1G35 - chains A and B; structure by X-ray diffraction, 1.80 A resolution.

[Chain A (and B)]
Protein: HIV-1 protease
From: Human immunodeficiency virus 1
Notes: EC 3.4.23.16; chain B of this document is another copy of the same molecule, construct and numbering; everything in this record applies to it too
Reference sequence: P03368 (POL_HV1PV); residues 1-99 here correspond to UniProt positions 69-167 (UniProt number = residue number + 68)
Amino-acid sequence (99 residues; row label = number of the first residue in the row):
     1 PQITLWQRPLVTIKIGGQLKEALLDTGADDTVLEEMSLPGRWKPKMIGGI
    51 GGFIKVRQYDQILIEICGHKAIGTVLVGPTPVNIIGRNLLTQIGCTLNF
Residues lining bound ligands: AHF (2-[4-(hydroxy-methoxy-methyl)-benzyl]-7-(4-hydroxymethyl-benzyl)-1,1-dioxo-3,6-bis-phenoxymethyl-1lambda6-[1,2,7]thiadiazepane-4,5-diol): R8, L23, D25, G27, A28, D29, D30, V32, I47, G48, G49, I50, L76, P81, V82, I84

[Interface between chain A and chain B]
Pairs across the interface - 92 pairs, chain A then chain B:
  P1(A) - L97(B)
  P1(A) - N98(B)
  P1(A) - F99(B)  hydrogen bond (backbone-backbone)
  Q2(A) - T96(B)
  Q2(A) - L97(B)
  Q2(A) - N98(B)  hydrogen bond
  I3(A) - T96(B)
  I3(A) - L97(B)  hydrogen bond (backbone-backbone)
  I3(A) - F99(B)  hydrophobic
  L5(A) - T26(B)
  L5(A) - R87(B)  hydrogen bond (backbone-side chain)
  L5(A) - L90(B)  hydrophobic
  L5(A) - T91(B)
  L5(A) - C95(B)
  W6(A) - R87(B)  hydrogen bond (backbone-side chain)
  W6(A) - T91(B)
  Q7(A) - R87(B)
  R8(A) - D29(B)  salt bridge
  R8(A) - R87(B)
  P9(A) - T26(B)
  P9(A) - R87(B)
  P9(A) - L97(B)  hydrophobic
  L23(A) - G27(B)
  L24(A) - T26(B)  hydrogen bond (backbone-side chain)
  D25(A) - D25(B)
  D25(A) - T26(B)
  D25(A) - G27(B)
  T26(A) - P9(B)
  T26(A) - L24(B)  hydrogen bond (side chain-backbone)
  T26(A) - D25(B)
  T26(A) - T26(B)  hydrogen bond (side chain-backbone)
  T26(A) - L97(B)
  G27(A) - L23(B)
  G27(A) - D25(B)
  D29(A) - R8(B)  salt bridge
  I47(A) - I50(B)  hydrophobic
  G49(A) - I50(B)
  G49(A) - P81(B)
  I50(A) - I47(B)  hydrophobic
  I50(A) - G49(B)
  I50(A) - I50(B)
  I50(A) - G51(B)  hydrogen bond (backbone-backbone)
  I50(A) - G52(B)
  I50(A) - I54(B)  hydrophobic
  I50(A) - P81(B)
  G51(A) - G51(B)
  G51(A) - G52(B)
  G51(A) - I54(B)
  G52(A) - G51(B)
  I54(A) - I50(B)  hydrophobic
  R87(A) - L5(B)  hydrogen bond (side chain-backbone)
  R87(A) - W6(B)  hydrogen bond (side chain-backbone)
  R87(A) - Q7(B)
  R87(A) - R8(B)
  R87(A) - P9(B)
  L90(A) - L5(B)  hydrophobic
  T91(A) - L5(B)
  T91(A) - W6(B)
  Q92(A) - W6(B)
  I93(A) - F99(B)
  G94(A) - N98(B)
  G94(A) - F99(B)
  C95(A) - L5(B)
  C95(A) - L97(B)  hydrophobic
  C95(A) - N98(B)
  C95(A) - F99(B)  hydrophobic
  T96(A) - Q2(B)
  T96(A) - I3(B)
  T96(A) - T96(B)
  T96(A) - L97(B)
  T96(A) - N98(B)  hydrogen bond (backbone-backbone)
  L97(A) - P1(B)
  L97(A) - Q2(B)
  L97(A) - I3(B)  hydrogen bond (backbone-backbone)
  L97(A) - L24(B)  hydrophobic
  L97(A) - T26(B)
  L97(A) - C95(B)  hydrophobic
  L97(A) - T96(B)
  L97(A) - L97(B)  hydrophobic
  N98(A) - P1(B)
  N98(A) - Q2(B)  hydrogen bond
  N98(A) - G94(B)
  N98(A) - C95(B)
  N98(A) - T96(B)  hydrogen bond (backbone-backbone)
  N98(A) - N98(B)  hydrogen bond
  F99(A) - P1(B)  hydrogen bond (backbone-backbone)
  F99(A) - I3(B)  hydrophobic
  F99(A) - C67(B)  hydrophobic
  F99(A) - H69(B)
  F99(A) - I93(B)
  F99(A) - G94(B)
  F99(A) - C95(B)  hydrophobic
Also at the interface, not in a pair above, chain A (37 interface residues in all): T4, G48, C67, H69, T80, P81
Also at the interface, not in a pair above, chain B (37 interface residues in all): T4, V32, T80, I84

[In short]
The chain A/chain B interface involves 37 residues from each chain; the contacts include 17 hydrogen bonds and
2 salt bridges. Among the polar pairs are R8(A)-D29(B), Q2(A)-N98(B) and L5(A)-R87(B). Chain A binds compound
AHF.
Chain A and chain B are both HIV-1 protease (Human immunodeficiency virus 1); the structure, Crystal structure
of HIV-1 protease in complex with inhibitor, AHA024, was determined by X-ray diffraction, deposited together
with 1G2K.
